PDB entry 3QOX | X-ray diffraction, 2.30 A resolution | chain A

# Chain A
Name: Histone-lysine N-methyltransferase
Source organism: Homo sapiens
Notes: EC 2.1.1.43
UniProt: Q8TEK3 (DOT1L_HUMAN); residues 1-416 here = UniProt positions 1-416
Amino-acid sequence (426 residues; row label = number of the first residue in the row; numbers below 1 keep their minus sign (Met-9 is residue -9)):
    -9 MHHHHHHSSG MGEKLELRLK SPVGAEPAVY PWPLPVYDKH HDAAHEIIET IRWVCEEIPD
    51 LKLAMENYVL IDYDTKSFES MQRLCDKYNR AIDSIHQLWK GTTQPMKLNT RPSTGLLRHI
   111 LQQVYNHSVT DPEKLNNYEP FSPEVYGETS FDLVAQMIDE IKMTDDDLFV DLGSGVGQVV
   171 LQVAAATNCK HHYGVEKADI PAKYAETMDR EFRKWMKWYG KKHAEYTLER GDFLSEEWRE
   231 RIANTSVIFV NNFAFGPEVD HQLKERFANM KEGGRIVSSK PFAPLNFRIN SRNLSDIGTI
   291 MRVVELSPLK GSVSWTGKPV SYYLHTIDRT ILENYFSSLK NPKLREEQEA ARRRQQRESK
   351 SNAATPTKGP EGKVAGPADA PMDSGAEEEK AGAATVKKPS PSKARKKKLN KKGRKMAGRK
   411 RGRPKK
Unresolved in the structure: -9 to 4, 58-59, 333-416
Differences from the reference sequence: expression tag (-9 to 0)
UniProt features mapped onto this chain:
  - region: Pro391 to Lys416 (Required for interaction with nucleosomes and DNA)
  - binding site (S-adenosyl-L-methionine): Tyr136 to Thr139, Phe159 to Gln168, Glu186, Asp222, Phe223
  - modified residue (Phosphoserine): Ser297, Ser374
  - natural variant: Cys45 (C45G: Found in a patient with developmental delay and intellectual disability; uncertain significance), Thr100 (T100M: Found in a patient with developmental delay and intellectual disability), Glu123 (E123K: Found in patients with developmental delay and intellectual disability), Glu129 (E129K: Found in a patient with developmental delay and intellectual disability)
  - mutagenesis: Gly163 to Gly165 (Abolishes methyltransferase activity), Asn241 (N241A/D: Loss of activity), Tyr312 (Y312A: Loss of activity; Y312F: No effect)

# In short
Curated annotation (UniProt) lists 17 S-adenosyl-L-methionine-binding residues and 5 mutagenesis sites.
Chain A is Histone-lysine N-methyltransferase (Homo sapiens); the structure, DOT1L structure in complex with
SAH, was determined by X-ray diffraction together with 3QOW from the same study.
